1BYU - chains A and B; structure by X-ray diffraction, 2.15 A resolution.

[Chain A (and B)]
Name: Protein (GTP-binding protein ran)
Source organism: Canis lupus familiaris
Notes: fragment: all; chain B of this document is another copy of the same molecule, construct and numbering; everything in this record applies to it too
Reference sequence: P62825 (RAN_CANFA); residues 1-216 here = UniProt positions 1-216
Sequence (216 residues; numbered 1 to 216; the number before each row is that of its first residue):
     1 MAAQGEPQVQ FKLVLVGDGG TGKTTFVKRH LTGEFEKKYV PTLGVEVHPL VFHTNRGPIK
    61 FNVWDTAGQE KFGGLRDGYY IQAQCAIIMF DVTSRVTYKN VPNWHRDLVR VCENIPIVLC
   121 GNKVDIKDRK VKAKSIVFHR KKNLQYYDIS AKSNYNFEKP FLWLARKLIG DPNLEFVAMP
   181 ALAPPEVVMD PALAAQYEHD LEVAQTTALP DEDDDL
Unresolved in the structure: 1-5, 208-216 (chain B: 1)
Bound ions: Mg2+: Thr-24 (together with GDP)
Ligand contacts: GDP (guanosine-5'-diphosphate): Asp-18, Gly-19, Gly-20, Thr-21, Gly-22, Lys-23, Thr-24, Thr-25, Glu-70, Asn-122, Lys-123, Asp-125, Ile-126, Ser-150, Ala-151, Lys-152
Swiss-Prot annotation at these positions:
  - region: Lys-37 to Val-40, Thr-42 to Val-45 (Switch-I), Gly-68 to Gln-84 (Switch-II), Asp-211 to Leu-216 (Interaction with RANBP1)
  - binding site (GTP): Asp-18 to Thr-25, Glu-36 to Val-40, Thr-42, Gly-68, Asn-122 to Asp-125, Ser-150 to Lys-152
  - site: Gln-69 (Essential for GTP hydrolysis)
  - modified residue: Ala-2 (N-acetylalanine), Thr-24 (Phosphothreonine), Lys-37 (N6-acetyllysine), Lys-60 (N6-acetyllysine), Lys-71 (N6-acetyllysine), Lys-99 (N6-acetyllysine), Lys-134 (N6-acetyllysine), Lys-159 (N6-acetyllysine)
  - cross-link (Glycyl lysine isopeptide (Lys-Gly)): Lys-71 (interchain with G-Cter in SUMO2), Lys-152 (interchain with G-Cter in SUMO2)

[How chain A and chain B interact]
Contacting residue pairs (14; chain A residue first):
  Lys-134(A) with Asp-215(B); Leu-216(B), hydrogen bond (side chain-backbone)
  Val-137(A) with Pro-210(B); Asp-211(B)
  Phe-138(A) with Asp-211(B), hydrogen bond (backbone-side chain)
  Arg-140(A) with Thr-206(B)
  Lys-141(A) with Thr-206(B), hydrogen bond (side chain-backbone); Thr-207(B), hydrogen bond (side chain-backbone); Leu-209(B); Asp-211(B)
  Gln-205(A) with Leu-209(B)
  Thr-207(A) with Arg-140(B), hydrogen bond (side chain-backbone); Lys-141(B); Leu-209(B)
Other interface residues (no listed pair), chain A (10 interface residues in all): Asn-143, Ala-204, Thr-206
Other interface residues (no listed pair), chain B (13 interface residues in all): Val-137, Val-203, Gln-205, Ala-208

[Overview]
Chain A and chain B form an interface of 10 and 13 residues respectively; the contacts include 5 hydrogen
bonds. Polar pairs include Lys-134(A)/Leu-216(B), Phe-138(A)/Asp-211(B) and Lys-141(A)/Thr-206(B). Chain A
binds GDP. UniProt lists 22 GTP-binding residues on chain A.
Both chains are Protein (GTP-binding protein ran) (Canis lupus familiaris). Entry 1BYU (Canine GDP-ran) was
determined by X-ray diffraction, deposited together with 3RAN.
